Entry 2FBZ (X-ray diffraction, 2.10 A resolution); this record covers chain X.

Chain X:
Name: Nitric oxide synthase oxygenase
From: Bacillus subtilis
UniProtKB: O34453 (NOSO_BACSU); residues 24-359 here correspond to UniProt positions 1-336 (UniProt number = residue number - 23)
Sequence (363 residues; numbered -3 to 359; the number before each row is that of its first residue; numbers below 1 keep their minus sign (Gly-3 is residue -3)):
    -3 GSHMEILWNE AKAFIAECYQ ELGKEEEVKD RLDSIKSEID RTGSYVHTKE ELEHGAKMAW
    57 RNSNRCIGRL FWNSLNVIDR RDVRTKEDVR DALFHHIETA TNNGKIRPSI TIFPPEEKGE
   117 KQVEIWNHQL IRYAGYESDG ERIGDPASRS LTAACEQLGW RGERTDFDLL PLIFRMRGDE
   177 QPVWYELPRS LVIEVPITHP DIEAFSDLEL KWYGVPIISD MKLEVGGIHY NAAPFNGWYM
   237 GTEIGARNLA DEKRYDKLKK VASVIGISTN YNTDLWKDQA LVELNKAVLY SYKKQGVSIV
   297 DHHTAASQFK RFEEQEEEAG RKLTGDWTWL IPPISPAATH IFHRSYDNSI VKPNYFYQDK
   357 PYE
Not modelled in the structure: 134-135
Ion coordination: heme Fe: Cys62 (together with nitric oxide)
Residues lining bound ligands:
  - quinonoid 7,8-tetrahydrobiopterin (H2B; 2-amino-6-(1,2-dihydroxy-propyl)-7,8-dihydro-6H-pteridin-4-one): Arg243, Trp323, Thr324, Trp325, Phe338, His339, Arg340, Ser341
  - N-omega-hydroxy-L-arginine (HAR): Gln125, Arg128, Tyr209, Pro212, Ile214, Asn232, Gly233, Trp234, Tyr235, Met236, Glu239, Asn244
  - heme (HEM): Ala52, Trp56, Ser59, Arg61, Cys62, Ile63, Gly64, Phe67, Leu71, Pro104, Ile214, Met217, Phe231, Asn232, Gly233, Trp234, Met236, Glu239, Val296, Trp325, Tyr351, Tyr353
  - nitric oxide (NO): Cys62, Ile214, Phe231

In short:
Chain X binds heme, quinonoid 7,8-tetrahydrobiopterin, nitric oxide and N-omega-hydroxy-L-arginine.
Chain X is Nitric oxide synthase oxygenase (Bacillus subtilis); the structure, Heme-No complex in a bacterial
Nitric Oxide Synthase, was determined by X-ray diffraction, deposited together with 2FC2 and 2FC1.
